PDB entry 4ZCV | X-ray diffraction, 2.80 A resolution | chain A

# Chain A
Protein: Calcium-binding mitochondrial carrier protein SCaMC-1
Organism: Homo sapiens
UniProtKB: Q6NUK1 (SCMC1_HUMAN); numbering as in UniProt (aligned over 14-174)
Chain sequence (165 residues; numbered 10 to 174; the number before each row is that of its first residue):
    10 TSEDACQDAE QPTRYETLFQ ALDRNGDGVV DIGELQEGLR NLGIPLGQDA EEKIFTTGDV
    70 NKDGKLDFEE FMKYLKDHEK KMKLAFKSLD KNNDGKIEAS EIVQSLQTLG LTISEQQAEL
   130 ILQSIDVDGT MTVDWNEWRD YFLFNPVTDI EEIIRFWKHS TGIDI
Unresolved in the structure: 10-20
Differences from the reference sequence: expression tag (10-13)
Bound ions: Ca2+ site 1: Asp32, Asn34, Asp36, Val38, Glu43; Ca2+ site 2: Asp68, Asn70, Asp72, Lys74, Glu79; Ca2+ site 3: Asp103, Lys105, Glu110
UniProt features mapped onto this chain:
  - region: Ile159 to His168 (Linker region)
  - binding site (Ca(2+)): Asp32, Asn34, Asp36, Val38, Glu43, Asp68, Asn70, Asp72, Lys74, Glu79, Asp99, Asn101, Asp103, Lys105, Glu110, Asp135, Asp137, Thr139, Thr141, Glu146
Reported in the primary citation:
  - conformationally variable residues (order/disorder transition): Thr139 to Thr141

# In short
Asp32, Asn34, Asp36, Val38 and Glu43 form the Ca2+ site 1. Asp68, Asn70, Asp72, Lys74 and Glu79 coordinate
Ca2+ site 2. Curated annotation (UniProt) lists 20 Ca2+-binding residues. The paper reports conformational
variability at Thr139.
Chain A is Calcium-binding mitochondrial carrier protein SCaMC-1 (Homo sapiens); the structure, Structure of
calcium-bound regulatory domain of the human ATP-Mg/Pi carrier in the P212121 form, was determined by X-ray
diffraction (same publication as 4ZCU).
